7XFZ - chains C and F of the 8 polymer chains in the assembly; structure by electron microscopy, 3.00 A resolution.

[Chain C]
Name: Csf2
Organism: Pseudomonas aeruginosa
Chain sequence (348 residues; numbered 1 to 348; the number before each row is that of its first residue):
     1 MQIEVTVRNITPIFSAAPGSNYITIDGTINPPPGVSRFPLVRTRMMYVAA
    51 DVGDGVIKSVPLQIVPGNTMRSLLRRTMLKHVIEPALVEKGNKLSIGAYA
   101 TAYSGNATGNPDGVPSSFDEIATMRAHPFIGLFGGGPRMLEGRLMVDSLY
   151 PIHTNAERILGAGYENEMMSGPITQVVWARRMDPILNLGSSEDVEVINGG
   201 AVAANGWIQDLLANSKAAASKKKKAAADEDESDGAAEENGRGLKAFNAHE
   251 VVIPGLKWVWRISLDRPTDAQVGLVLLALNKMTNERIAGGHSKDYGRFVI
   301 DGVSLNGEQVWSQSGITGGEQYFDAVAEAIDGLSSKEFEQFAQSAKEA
Disordered / not traced: 224-238, 345-348

[Chain F]
Molecule: TS
Sequence (36 nucleotides; numbered 1 to 36; the number before each row is that of its first residue):
     1 CTGCCGCACTTGCGGTGTTGCTCCAGAAAGGGTGTT
Disordered / not traced: 1-13

[How chain C and chain F interact]
Contacting residue pairs - 16 pairs, chain C then chain F:
  Ser36(C) with DG20(F), hydrogen bond to the base
  Arg37(C) with DG20(F), sugar contact
  Phe38(C) with DT19(F), base contact; DG20(F), sugar contact
  Pro39(C) with DG20(F), phosphate contact; DC21(F), sugar contact
  Arg241(C) with DG20(F), salt bridge to the phosphate; DC21(F), hydrogen bond to the sugar; DT22(F), sugar contact
  Lys244(C) with DT19(F), salt bridge to the phosphate; DG20(F), phosphate contact
  Ala245(C) with DT19(F), phosphate contact; DG20(F), phosphate contact
  Phe246(C) with DT19(F), base contact; DG20(F), phosphate contact
  Asn247(C) with DC21(F), hydrogen bond to the base
Also at the interface, not in a pair above, chain C (10 interface residues in all): Tyr22
Also at the interface, not in a pair above, chain F (5 interface residues in all): DT18

[In short]
The interface between chain C and chain F involves 10 residues on one side and 5 on the other, with 3 hydrogen
bonds and 2 salt bridges. Polar contacts include Ser36(C)-DG20(F), Asn247(C)-DC21(F) and Arg241(C)-DC21(F).
Here chain C is Csf2 (Pseudomonas aeruginosa) and chain F is TS. Entry 7XFZ (CryoEM structure of type IV-A
Csf-crRNAsp14-dsDNA ternary complex) was determined by electron microscopy together with 7XF1, 7XG0, 7XG1,
7XG2, 7XG3 and 7XG4 from the same study.
